Entry 4KTG (X-ray diffraction, 1.92 A resolution); this record covers chains A and E of the 3 polymer chains in the assembly.

[Chain A]
Protein: RNA silencing suppressor p19
From: Tomato bushy stunt virus
Reference sequence: P69517 (P19_TBSVK); residues 5-127 here correspond to UniProt positions 27-149 (UniProt number = residue number + 22)
Sequence (127 residues; numbered 1 to 127; the number before each row is that of its first residue):
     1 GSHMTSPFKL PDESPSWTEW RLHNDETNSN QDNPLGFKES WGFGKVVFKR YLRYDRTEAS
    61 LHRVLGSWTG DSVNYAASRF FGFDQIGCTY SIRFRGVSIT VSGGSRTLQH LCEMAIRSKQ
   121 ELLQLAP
Unresolved in the structure: 1-3, 28-30
Construct notes: expression tag (1-4)

[Chain E]
Molecule: 19-nt RNA strand
Sequence (19 nucleotides; each row starts with the number of its first residue):
   201 GCGGCGGCGG CGGCGGCGC

[Chain A / chain E interface]
Contacting residue pairs (10; chain A residue first):
  Trp17(A) with C219(E), stacking on the base
  Lys45(A) with C208(E), sugar contact; G209(E), sugar contact
  Ser91(A) with G210(E), sugar contact; C211(E), sugar contact
  Arg93(A) with G212(E), salt bridge to the phosphate; G213(E), salt bridge to the phosphate
  Ser98(A) with C211(E), hydrogen bond to the sugar; G212(E), hydrogen bond to the phosphate
  Thr100(A) with C211(E), sugar contact
Interface residues without a listed pair, chain A (11 interface residues in all): Gly44, Val47, Lys49, Thr89, Gly96

[In short]
The interface between chain A and chain E involves 11 residues on one side and 7 on the other; the contacts
include 2 hydrogen bonds, 2 salt bridges and 1 aromatic stacking contact. Among the polar pairs are
Ser98(A)-C211(E), Ser98(A)-G212(E) and Arg93(A)-G212(E).
Chain A is RNA silencing suppressor p19 (Tomato bushy stunt virus) and chain E is a 19-nt RNA strand; the
structure, Crystal structure of double-helical GGC-repetitive RNA 19mer complexed with RSS p19, was determined
by X-ray diffraction.
